PDB entry 7NB7 | X-ray diffraction, 2.82 A resolution | chain A

== Chain A ==
Protein: Induced myeloid leukemia cell differentiation protein Mcl-1
Organism: Homo sapiens
Reference sequence: Q07820 (MCL1_HUMAN); numbering as in UniProt (aligned over 171-327)
Amino-acid sequence (170 residues; each row starts with the number of its first residue):
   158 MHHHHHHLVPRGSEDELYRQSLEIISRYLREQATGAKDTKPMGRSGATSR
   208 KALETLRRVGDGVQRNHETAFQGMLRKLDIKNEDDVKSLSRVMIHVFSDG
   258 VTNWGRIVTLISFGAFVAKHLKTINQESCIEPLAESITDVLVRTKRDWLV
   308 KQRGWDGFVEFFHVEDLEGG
Unresolved in the structure: 158-169, 321-327
Construct notes: initiating methionine (158); expression tag (159-170)
Ligand contacts: U6N ((2R)-2-[[7-but-2-ynyl-5-(3-chloranyl-2-methyl-phenyl)-6-ethyl-pyrrolo[2,3-d]pyrimidin-4-yl]amino]-3-phenyl-propanoic acid): H224, A227, F228, M231, V249, M250, V253, F254, R263, T266, L267, F270, G271, I294
UniProt features mapped onto this chain:
  - motif: A209 to N223 (BH3), H252 to A272 (BH1), D304 to F319 (BH2)
  - cross-link (Glycyl lysine isopeptide (Lys-Gly)): K194 (interchain with G-Cter in ubiquitin), K197 (interchain with G-Cter in ubiquitin)

== Overview ==
Bound to chain A: compound U6N.
Chain A is Induced myeloid leukemia cell differentiation protein Mcl-1 (Homo sapiens); the structure,
Structure of Mcl-1 complex with compound 6b, was determined by X-ray diffraction, deposited together with
7NB4.
